1K5M - chains A and C of the 4 polymer chains in the assembly; structure by X-ray diffraction, 2.70 A resolution.

Chain A:
Molecule: Coat protein VP1 (P1D)
Source organism: Human rhinovirus 14
UniProt: P03303 (POLG_HRV14); residues 1001-1289 here correspond to UniProt positions 568-856 (UniProt number = residue number - 433)
Amino-acid sequence (289 residues; row label = number of the first residue in the row):
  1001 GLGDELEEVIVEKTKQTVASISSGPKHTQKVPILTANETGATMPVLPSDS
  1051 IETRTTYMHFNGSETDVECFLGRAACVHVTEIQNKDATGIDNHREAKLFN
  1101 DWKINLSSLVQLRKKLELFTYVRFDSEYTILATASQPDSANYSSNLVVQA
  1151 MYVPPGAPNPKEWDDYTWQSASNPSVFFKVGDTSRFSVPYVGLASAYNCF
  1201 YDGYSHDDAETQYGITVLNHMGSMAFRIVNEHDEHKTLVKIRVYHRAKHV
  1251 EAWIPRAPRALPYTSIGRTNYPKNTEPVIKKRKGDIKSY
Disordered / not traced: 1001-1006
Small-molecule neighbours: sphingosine (SPH): Ile1104, Leu1106, Ser1107, Leu1116, Val1122, Phe1124, Ser1126, Tyr1128, Tyr1152, Pro1174, Ser1175, Val1176, Phe1186, Val1188, Val1191, Tyr1197, Asn1198, Cys1199, Met1221, Met1224
UniProt features mapped onto this chain:
  - site: Tyr1289 (Cleavage)

Chain C:
Molecule: Coat protein VP3 (P1C)
Source organism: Human rhinovirus 14
UniProt: P03303 (POLG_HRV14); residues 1601-1836 here correspond to UniProt positions 332-567 (UniProt number = residue number - 1269)
Amino-acid sequence (236 residues; row label = number of the first residue in the row):
  1601 GLPTTTLPGSGQFLTTDDRQSPSALPNYEPTPRIHIPGKVHNLLEIIQVD
  1651 TLIPMNNTHTKDEVNSYLIPLNANRQNEQVFGTNLFIGDGVFKTTLLGEI
  1701 VQYYTHWSGSLRFSLMYTGPALSSAKLILAYTPPGARGPQDRREAMLGTH
  1751 VVWDIGLQSTIVMTIPWTSGVQFRYTDPDTYTSAGFLSCWYQTSLILPPE
  1801 TTGQVYLLSFISACPDFKLRLMKDTQTISQTVALTE
UniProt features mapped onto this chain:
  - region: Ala1833 to Glu1836 (Amphipathic alpha-helix)

Chain A / chain C interface:
Pairs across the interface (177; chain A residue first):
  Ala1019(A) - Asp1816(C)
  Ile1033(A) - Val1751(C)  hydrophobic
  Ile1033(A) - Thr1760(C)
  Ile1033(A) - Ile1761(C)
  Ile1033(A) - Val1762(C)  hydrogen bond (backbone-backbone)
  Leu1034(A) - Gln1758(C)
  Leu1034(A) - Thr1760(C)
  Leu1034(A) - Ile1761(C)  hydrophobic
  Thr1035(A) - Gln1758(C)
  Thr1035(A) - Ser1759(C)
  Thr1035(A) - Thr1760(C)  hydrogen bond (backbone-backbone)
  Thr1035(A) - Val1762(C)
  Ala1036(A) - Thr1760(C)
  Asn1037(A) - Asp1650(C)
  Asn1037(A) - Ser1714(C)
  Asn1037(A) - Met1716(C)
  Asn1037(A) - Thr1760(C)  hydrogen bond (backbone-side chain)
  Asn1037(A) - Phe1810(C)
  Glu1038(A) - Met1716(C)
  Glu1038(A) - Ser1759(C)  hydrogen bond
  Glu1038(A) - Thr1760(C)
  Thr1042(A) - Gln1648(C)
  Thr1042(A) - Val1649(C)
  Thr1042(A) - Asp1650(C)  hydrogen bond
  Thr1042(A) - Arg1712(C)
  Thr1042(A) - Ser1812(C)
  Met1043(A) - Arg1712(C)  hydrogen bond (backbone-side chain)
  Pro1044(A) - Arg1712(C)
  Val1045(A) - Arg1712(C)  hydrogen bond (backbone-side chain)
  Val1045(A) - Val1762(C)  hydrophobic
  Val1045(A) - Cys1814(C)
  Leu1046(A) - Pro1815(C)
  Pro1047(A) - Ser1710(C)
  Pro1047(A) - Thr1764(C)
  Ser1050(A) - Thr1764(C)
  Ile1051(A) - Thr1749(C)
  Ile1051(A) - Pro1766(C)  hydrophobic
  Met1058(A) - Pro1815(C)
  Met1058(A) - Asp1816(C)
  Met1058(A) - Lys1818(C)
  Phe1060(A) - Lys1818(C)
  Phe1060(A) - Leu1819(C)
  Phe1060(A) - Arg1820(C)
  Gly1062(A) - Asn1642(C)  hydrogen bond (backbone-side chain)
  Gly1062(A) - Leu1644(C)
  Glu1064(A) - Tyr1704(C)  hydrogen bond (backbone-side chain)
  Glu1064(A) - Arg1820(C)
  Glu1064(A) - Leu1821(C)  hydrogen bond (side chain-backbone)
  Glu1064(A) - Met1822(C)  hydrogen bond (side chain-backbone)
  Thr1065(A) - Asn1642(C)  hydrogen bond
  Thr1065(A) - Leu1643(C)  hydrogen bond (backbone-backbone)
  Thr1065(A) - Leu1644(C)
  Thr1065(A) - Tyr1704(C)
  Thr1065(A) - Leu1819(C)
  Asp1066(A) - His1641(C)
  Asp1066(A) - Asn1642(C)
  Val1067(A) - Val1640(C)
  Val1067(A) - His1641(C)  hydrogen bond (backbone-backbone)
  Phe1070(A) - Leu1643(C)  hydrophobic
  Phe1070(A) - Tyr1703(C)  hydrophobic
  Phe1070(A) - Tyr1704(C)
  Phe1070(A) - Met1822(C)
  Arg1073(A) - Thr1615(C)
  Arg1073(A) - Thr1616(C)
  Arg1073(A) - Met1822(C)
  Ala1074(A) - Phe1613(C)  hydrophobic
  Ala1074(A) - Thr1615(C)  hydrogen bond (backbone-backbone)
  Lys1103(A) - Glu1836(C)
  Ser1107(A) - Leu1834(C)
  Ser1108(A) - Gln1830(C)  hydrogen bond (backbone-side chain)
  Ser1108(A) - Ala1833(C)
  Ser1108(A) - Leu1834(C)  hydrogen bond (side chain-backbone)
  Leu1109(A) - Gln1830(C)
  Leu1109(A) - Ala1833(C)  hydrophobic
  Val1110(A) - Ser1829(C)
  Val1110(A) - Gln1830(C)  hydrogen bond (backbone-side chain)
  Gln1111(A) - Asp1824(C)
  Arg1113(A) - Leu1834(C)
  Lys1114(A) - Glu1699(C)  salt bridge
  Lys1114(A) - Tyr1703(C)
  Lys1114(A) - Thr1827(C)  hydrogen bond
  Lys1115(A) - Tyr1703(C)
  Lys1115(A) - Met1822(C)
  Tyr1121(A) - Ile1636(C)  hydrophobic
  Arg1123(A) - Pro1630(C)
  Arg1123(A) - Thr1631(C)  hydrogen bond (side chain-backbone)
  Arg1123(A) - Pro1632(C)
  Arg1123(A) - Arg1633(C)
  Glu1127(A) - Arg1619(C)
  Glu1127(A) - Ser1621(C)
  Thr1129(A) - Phe1613(C)
  Pro1174(A) - Ala1624(C)
  Arg1185(A) - Phe1613(C)
  Arg1185(A) - Ser1621(C)
  Arg1185(A) - Pro1622(C)
  Phe1186(A) - Pro1622(C)
  Phe1186(A) - Ala1624(C)  hydrophobic
  Ser1187(A) - Ser1621(C)  hydrogen bond
  Ser1187(A) - Pro1622(C)  hydrogen bond (backbone-backbone)
  Ser1187(A) - Ser1623(C)
  Ser1187(A) - Ala1624(C)  hydrogen bond (backbone-backbone)
  Pro1189(A) - Ser1623(C)
  Pro1189(A) - Leu1625(C)
  Pro1189(A) - Tyr1628(C)  hydrophobic
  Tyr1190(A) - Tyr1628(C)
  Tyr1190(A) - Pro1630(C)
  Val1191(A) - Leu1625(C)  hydrophobic
  Val1191(A) - Tyr1628(C)
  Gly1192(A) - Thr1631(C)  hydrogen bond (backbone-side chain)
  Leu1193(A) - Thr1631(C)  hydrogen bond (backbone-side chain)
  Ala1194(A) - Thr1631(C)
  Ser1195(A) - Pro1632(C)  hydrogen bond (side chain-backbone)
  Ser1195(A) - Ile1634(C)
  Tyr1244(A) - Phe1613(C)  hydrophobic
  Arg1246(A) - Asp1617(C)
  Arg1246(A) - Asp1618(C)  salt bridge
  Arg1246(A) - Arg1619(C)
  Glu1251(A) - Arg1633(C)  salt bridge
  Glu1251(A) - Lys1639(C)  salt bridge
  Ala1252(A) - Lys1639(C)
  Ala1252(A) - Val1640(C)  hydrogen bond (backbone-backbone)
  Trp1253(A) - Ile1636(C)  hydrogen bond (side chain-backbone)
  Trp1253(A) - Pro1637(C)
  Trp1253(A) - Gly1638(C)
  Trp1253(A) - Lys1639(C)
  Ile1254(A) - Pro1637(C)
  Ile1254(A) - Gly1638(C)  hydrogen bond (backbone-backbone)
  Pro1255(A) - Val1640(C)
  Pro1255(A) - Ile1646(C)  hydrophobic
  Pro1258(A) - Leu1696(C)
  Pro1258(A) - Glu1699(C)
  Arg1259(A) - Glu1699(C)
  Tyr1263(A) - Ile1828(C)  hydrophobic
  Tyr1263(A) - Leu1834(C)  hydrophobic
  Thr1264(A) - Leu1834(C)
  Ser1265(A) - Thr1835(C)
  Ile1266(A) - Leu1834(C)
  Ile1266(A) - Thr1835(C)  hydrogen bond (backbone-backbone)
  Arg1268(A) - Glu1836(C)  hydrogen bond (side chain-backbone)
  Pro1277(A) - Thr1660(C)
  Pro1277(A) - Asp1662(C)
  Val1278(A) - Asp1662(C)  hydrogen bond (backbone-side chain)
  Val1278(A) - Thr1694(C)
  Ile1279(A) - Pro1654(C)  hydrophobic
  Ile1279(A) - Asn1657(C)
  Ile1279(A) - Asp1662(C)  hydrogen bond (backbone-side chain)
  Ile1279(A) - Thr1694(C)
  Lys1280(A) - Asn1657(C)  hydrogen bond (backbone-side chain)
  Lys1280(A) - Asp1689(C)  salt bridge
  Lys1281(A) - Asn1657(C)
  Lys1281(A) - Thr1658(C)
  Lys1281(A) - His1659(C)
  Arg1282(A) - Met1655(C)  hydrogen bond (side chain-backbone)
  Arg1282(A) - Asn1657(C)  hydrogen bond
  Arg1282(A) - Gly1682(C)  hydrogen bond (side chain-backbone)
  Arg1282(A) - Val1691(C)
  Ile1286(A) - Met1655(C)
  Ile1286(A) - Asn1656(C)
  Ile1286(A) - Thr1658(C)
  Ile1286(A) - Pro1670(C)
  Ile1286(A) - Val1680(C)
  Ile1286(A) - Phe1681(C)
  Ile1286(A) - Gly1682(C)  hydrogen bond (backbone-backbone)
  Lys1287(A) - Gln1679(C)  hydrogen bond (backbone-side chain)
  Lys1287(A) - Gly1682(C)
  Ser1288(A) - Gly1682(C)
  Ser1288(A) - Thr1683(C)
  Tyr1289(A) - Gln1679(C)  hydrogen bond
  Tyr1289(A) - Gly1682(C)
  Tyr1289(A) - Thr1683(C)
  Tyr1289(A) - Asn1684(C)  hydrogen bond (backbone-side chain)
  Tyr1289(A) - Gly1738(C)
  Tyr1289(A) - Pro1739(C)  hydrogen bond (side chain-backbone)
  Tyr1289(A) - Phe1786(C)  hydrophobic
  Tyr1289(A) - Leu1787(C)
  Tyr1289(A) - Ser1788(C)
  Tyr1289(A) - Trp1790(C)
Other interface residues (no listed pair), chain A (82 interface residues in all): Cys1069, Phe1119, Val1188, Ala1196, Lys1248, Arg1256, Leu1261, Gly1284, Asp1285
Other interface residues (no listed pair), chain C (100 interface residues in all): Lys1661, Ser1666, Tyr1667, Ile1669, Lys1693, Gln1740, Trp1753, Phe1773, Phe1817, Thr1825

Overview:
Chain A and chain C form an interface of 82 and 100 residues respectively; the contacts include 42 hydrogen
bonds and 5 salt bridges. Among the polar pairs are Lys1114(A)-Glu1699(C), Arg1246(A)-Asp1618(C) and
Glu1251(A)-Arg1633(C). Sphingosine is bound between chain A and chain C.
Here chain A is Coat protein VP1 (P1D) and chain C is Coat protein VP3 (P1C), both from Human rhinovirus 14.
Entry 1K5M (Crystal Structure of a Human Rhinovirus Type 14:Human Immunodeficiency Virus Type 1 V3 Loop
Chimeric Virus ...) was determined by X-ray diffraction.
